Entry 5L4N (X-ray diffraction, 2.35 A resolution); this record covers chains A and B of the 4 polymer chains in the assembly.

# Chain A (and B)
Protein: Pteridine reductase 1
Organism: Leishmania major
Notes: EC 1.5.1.33; chain B of this document is another copy of the same molecule, construct and numbering; everything in this record applies to it too
UniProtKB: Q01782 (PTR1_LEIMA); numbering as in UniProt (aligned over 1-288)
Amino-acid sequence (288 residues; each row starts with the number of its first residue):
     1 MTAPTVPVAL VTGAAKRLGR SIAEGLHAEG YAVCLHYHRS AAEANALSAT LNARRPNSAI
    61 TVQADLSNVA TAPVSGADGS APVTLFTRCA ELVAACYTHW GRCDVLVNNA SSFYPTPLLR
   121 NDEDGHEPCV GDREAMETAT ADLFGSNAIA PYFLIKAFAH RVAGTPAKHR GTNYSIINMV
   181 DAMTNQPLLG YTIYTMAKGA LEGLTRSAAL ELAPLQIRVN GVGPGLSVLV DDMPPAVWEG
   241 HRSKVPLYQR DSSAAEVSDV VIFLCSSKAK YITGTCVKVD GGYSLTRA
Not modelled in the structure: 1-4, 74-80, 121-134, 231-239 (chain B: 1-4, 74-80, 121-133, 231-240)
Modified / non-standard residues: Cys-276 (S-oxy cysteine; CSX)
Sequence notes: variant Val-162 (Phe in Q01782)
Small-molecule neighbours:
  - 6QT ((2R)-2-(3-hydroxyphenyl)-6-oxidanyl-2,3-dihydrochromen-4-one): Arg-17, Ser-111, Phe-113, Asp-181, Met-183, Leu-188, Tyr-194, Gly-225, Leu-226, Leu-229
  - NADPH (NDP; NADPH dihydro-nicotinamide-adenine-dinucleotide phosphate): Gly-13, Lys-16, Arg-17, Leu-18, Gly-19, His-36, Tyr-37, His-38, Arg-39, Ser-40, Ala-64, Asp-65, Leu-66, Ser-67, Asn-109, Ala-110, Ser-111, Ser-112, Asp-142, Ser-146, Asn-147, Met-179, Val-180, Asp-181, Tyr-194, Lys-198, Pro-224, Gly-225, Leu-226, Ser-227, Leu-229
Swiss-Prot annotation at these positions:
  - active site: Tyr-194 (Proton acceptor)
  - binding site (substrate): Ser-175
From the paper describing this entry:
  - catalytic residues: Asp-181, Tyr-194, Lys-198 (citing earlier work)
  - binding site for 6QT: Arg-17, Ser-111, Phe-113, Asp-181, Leu-188, Leu-226, Leu-229, Arg-287
  - conformationally variable residues (side-chain flip): His-241

# How chain A and chain B interact
Residue-residue contacts (57):
  Thr-116(A) / Tyr-152(B)
  Pro-117(A) / Glu-211(B)
  Leu-118(A) / Tyr-152(B)  hydrophobic
  Leu-118(A) / His-160(B)  hydrogen bond (backbone-side chain)
  Leu-118(A) / Ala-208(B)  hydrophobic
  Leu-118(A) / Glu-211(B)  hydrogen bond (backbone-side chain)
  Leu-119(A) / Glu-211(B)  hydrogen bond (backbone-side chain)
  Leu-119(A) / Leu-215(B)  hydrophobic
  Thr-140(A) / Ile-149(B)
  Thr-140(A) / Phe-153(B)
  Phe-144(A) / Phe-144(B)  hydrophobic
  Phe-144(A) / Ile-149(B)  hydrophobic
  Ala-148(A) / Met-196(B)
  Ile-149(A) / Thr-140(B)
  Tyr-152(A) / Thr-116(B)
  Tyr-152(A) / Leu-118(B)  hydrophobic
  Tyr-152(A) / Thr-192(B)
  Tyr-152(A) / Ile-193(B)  hydrophobic
  Phe-153(A) / Thr-140(B)
  Lys-156(A) / Pro-117(B)
  His-160(A) / Leu-118(B)  hydrogen bond (side chain-backbone)
  Asn-185(A) / Arg-206(B)  hydrogen bond
  Pro-187(A) / Arg-206(B)
  Pro-187(A) / Ser-207(B)
  Pro-187(A) / Leu-210(B)
  Leu-189(A) / Leu-210(B)  hydrophobic
  Leu-189(A) / Glu-211(B)
  Gly-190(A) / Glu-211(B)
  Thr-192(A) / Tyr-152(B)
  Thr-192(A) / Leu-204(B)
  Thr-192(A) / Ser-207(B)  hydrogen bond
  Thr-192(A) / Glu-211(B)
  Ile-193(A) / Tyr-152(B)  hydrophobic
  Met-196(A) / Ala-148(B)
  Met-196(A) / Ala-200(B)
  Met-196(A) / Leu-204(B)
  Gly-199(A) / Gly-199(B)
  Ala-200(A) / Phe-144(B)  hydrophobic
  Ala-200(A) / Met-196(B)
  Ala-200(A) / Gly-199(B)
  Ala-200(A) / Ala-200(B)
  Leu-204(A) / Thr-192(B)
  Leu-204(A) / Met-196(B)
  Arg-206(A) / Asn-185(B)
  Arg-206(A) / Pro-187(B)
  Ser-207(A) / Pro-187(B)
  Ser-207(A) / Thr-192(B)  hydrogen bond
  Ala-208(A) / Leu-118(B)  hydrophobic
  Leu-210(A) / Pro-187(B)
  Leu-210(A) / Leu-189(B)  hydrophobic
  Glu-211(A) / Pro-117(B)
  Glu-211(A) / Leu-118(B)  hydrogen bond (side chain-backbone)
  Glu-211(A) / Leu-119(B)  hydrogen bond (side chain-backbone)
  Glu-211(A) / Leu-189(B)
  Glu-211(A) / Gly-190(B)
  Glu-211(A) / Thr-192(B)
  Leu-215(A) / Leu-119(B)  hydrophobic
Also at the interface, not in a pair above, chain A (38 interface residues in all): Asn-68, Arg-120, Ile-155, Ala-159, Ala-163, Thr-184, Tyr-191, Thr-195, Gly-203, Leu-212
Also at the interface, not in a pair above, chain B (36 interface residues in all): Lys-156, Ala-159, Ala-163, Thr-184, Tyr-191, Thr-195, Leu-201, Gly-203, Leu-212

# Overview
38 residues of chain A and 36 residues of chain B are in contact; the contacts include 9 hydrogen bonds. Polar
pairs include Leu-118(A)/His-160(B), Leu-118(A)/Glu-211(B) and Leu-119(A)/Glu-211(B). Chain A binds compound
6QT and NADPH. From the paper: catalytic residues Asp-181(A), Tyr-194(A) and Lys-198(A); a binding site for
6QT at Arg-17(A), Ser-111(A) and Phe-113(A) among others.
Chain A and chain B are both Pteridine reductase 1 (Leishmania major); the structure, Leishmania major
Pteridine reductase 1 (PTR1) in complex with compound 1, was determined by X-ray diffraction, deposited
together with 5L42 and 5K6A.
